PDB entry 3DES | X-ray diffraction, 2.30 A resolution | chains A and B

[Chain A (and B)]
Name: Muconate cycloisomerase
Source organism: Thermotoga maritima MSB8
Notes: chain B of this document is another copy of the same molecule, construct and numbering; everything in this record applies to it too
UniProt: Q9WXM1 (Q9WXM1_THEMA); residues 1-345 here = UniProt positions 1-345
Sequence (345 residues; row label = number of the first residue in the row):
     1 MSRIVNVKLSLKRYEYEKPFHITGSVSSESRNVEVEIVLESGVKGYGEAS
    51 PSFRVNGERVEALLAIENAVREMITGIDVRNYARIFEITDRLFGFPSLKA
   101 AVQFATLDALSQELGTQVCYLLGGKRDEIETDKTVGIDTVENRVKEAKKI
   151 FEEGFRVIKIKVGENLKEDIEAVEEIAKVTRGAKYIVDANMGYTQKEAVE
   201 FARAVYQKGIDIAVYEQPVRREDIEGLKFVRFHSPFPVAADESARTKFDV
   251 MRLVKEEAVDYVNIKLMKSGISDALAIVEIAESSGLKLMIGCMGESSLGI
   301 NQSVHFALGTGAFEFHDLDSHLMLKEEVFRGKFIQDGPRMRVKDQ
Disordered / not traced: 1-2, 344-345
Metal / ion sites: Mg2+: Asp-188, Asp-241 (together with phenylalanine)
Residues lining bound ligands: alanine / phenylalanine: Tyr-16, Phe-20, Ile-22, Ser-52, Arg-54, Thr-134, Lys-159, Lys-161, Asp-188, Asn-190, Glu-216, Asp-241, Glu-242, Asn-263, Lys-265, Cys-292, Met-293, Gly-294, Asp-317, Asp-319, Ser-320, Met-323
UniProt features mapped onto this chain:
  - active site (Proton acceptor): Lys-161, Lys-265
  - binding site (substrate): Thr-134, Lys-159, Asn-190, Cys-292, Asp-317, Asp-319
  - binding site (Mg(2+)): Asp-188, Glu-216, Asp-241

[Interface between chain A and chain B]
Pairs across the interface (57):
  Arg-80(A) / Tyr-120(B)  hydrogen bond
  Arg-80(A) / Gly-123(B)
  Asn-81(A) / Tyr-120(B)
  Asn-81(A) / Gly-123(B)
  Asn-81(A) / Gly-124(B)
  Tyr-82(A) / Tyr-120(B)
  Tyr-82(A) / Leu-121(B)  hydrogen bond (side chain-backbone)
  Tyr-82(A) / Leu-122(B)
  Tyr-82(A) / Gly-123(B)  hydrogen bond (side chain-backbone)
  Ala-83(A) / Gly-123(B)  hydrogen bond (backbone-backbone)
  Ala-83(A) / Lys-125(B)
  Arg-84(A) / Gly-124(B)  hydrogen bond (side chain-backbone)
  Arg-84(A) / Lys-125(B)  hydrogen bond (side chain-backbone)
  Arg-84(A) / Arg-126(B)
  Arg-84(A) / Asp-127(B)  salt bridge
  Glu-87(A) / Lys-125(B)  salt bridge
  Leu-114(A) / Leu-114(B)
  Leu-114(A) / Thr-116(B)
  Tyr-120(A) / Arg-80(B)  hydrogen bond
  Tyr-120(A) / Asn-81(B)
  Tyr-120(A) / Tyr-82(B)
  Leu-121(A) / Tyr-82(B)  hydrogen bond (backbone-side chain)
  Leu-122(A) / Tyr-82(B)
  Gly-123(A) / Arg-80(B)
  Gly-123(A) / Asn-81(B)
  Gly-123(A) / Tyr-82(B)  hydrogen bond (backbone-backbone)
  Gly-123(A) / Ala-83(B)  hydrogen bond (backbone-backbone)
  Gly-124(A) / Arg-80(B)
  Gly-124(A) / Asn-81(B)
  Gly-124(A) / Arg-84(B)
  Lys-125(A) / Ala-83(B)
  Lys-125(A) / Arg-84(B)  hydrogen bond (backbone-side chain)
  Lys-125(A) / Glu-87(B)  salt bridge
  Arg-126(A) / Arg-84(B)
  Asp-127(A) / Arg-84(B)  salt bridge
  Lys-247(A) / Glu-282(B)
  Lys-247(A) / Ser-283(B)
  Phe-248(A) / Glu-282(B)
  Phe-248(A) / Ser-283(B)
  Met-251(A) / Met-251(B)  hydrophobic
  Met-251(A) / Val-254(B)  hydrophobic
  Met-251(A) / Ser-283(B)
  Val-254(A) / Lys-255(B)
  Lys-255(A) / Val-254(B)
  Ala-276(A) / Glu-279(B)
  Ala-276(A) / Ser-283(B)
  Glu-279(A) / Leu-275(B)
  Glu-279(A) / Ala-276(B)
  Glu-279(A) / Glu-279(B)
  Ile-280(A) / Ser-283(B)
  Glu-282(A) / Lys-247(B)
  Glu-282(A) / Phe-248(B)
  Ser-283(A) / Lys-247(B)
  Ser-283(A) / Phe-248(B)
  Ser-283(A) / Met-251(B)
  Ser-283(A) / Ala-276(B)
  Ser-283(A) / Ile-280(B)
Interface residues without a listed pair, chain A (29 interface residues in all): Thr-116, Leu-275, Ser-284, Gly-309
Interface residues without a listed pair, chain B (30 interface residues in all): Ser-272, Ser-284, Gly-309

[Summary]
29 residues of chain A and 30 residues of chain B are in contact; the contacts include 11 hydrogen bonds and 4
salt bridges. Polar contacts include Arg-84(A)/Asp-127(B), Glu-87(A)/Lys-125(B) and Arg-80(A)/Tyr-120(B).
Chain A binds alanine / phenylalanine.
Both chains are Muconate cycloisomerase (Thermotoga maritima MSB8). Entry 3DES (Crystal structure of dipeptide
epimerase from Thermotoga maritima complexed with L-Ala-L-Phe dipeptide) was determined by X-ray diffraction
together with 3DEQ, 3DER and 3DFY from the same study.
